Entry 6MOH (X-ray diffraction, 3.20 A resolution); this record covers chains A and B of the 4 polymer chains in the assembly.

[Chain A (and B)]
Molecule: Dimeric DARPin E2C (C_R3)
Source organism: synthetic construct
Notes: antibody fragment or engineered binder; chain B of this document is another copy of the same molecule, construct and numbering; everything in this record applies to it too
Chain sequence (165 residues; row label = number of the first residue in the row):
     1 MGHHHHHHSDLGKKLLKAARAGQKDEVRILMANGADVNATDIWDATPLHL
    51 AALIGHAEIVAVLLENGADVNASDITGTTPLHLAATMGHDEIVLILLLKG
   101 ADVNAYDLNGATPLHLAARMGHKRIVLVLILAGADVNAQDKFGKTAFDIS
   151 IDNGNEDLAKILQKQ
Disordered / not traced: 1-8, 164-165

[How chain A and chain B interact]
Pairs across the interface (15; chain A residue first):
  Glu-91(A) / Lys-123(B)
  Glu-91(A) / Arg-124(B)  salt bridge
  Glu-91(A) / Leu-127(B)
  Leu-94(A) / Arg-124(B)
  Leu-94(A) / Leu-127(B)  hydrophobic
  Leu-94(A) / Val-128(B)  hydrophobic
  Leu-98(A) / Leu-127(B)  hydrophobic
  Leu-98(A) / Leu-131(B)  hydrophobic
  Lys-123(A) / Glu-91(B)
  Arg-124(A) / Leu-94(B)
  Leu-127(A) / Glu-91(B)
  Leu-127(A) / Leu-94(B)  hydrophobic
  Leu-127(A) / Leu-98(B)  hydrophobic
  Val-128(A) / Leu-94(B)  hydrophobic
  Leu-131(A) / Leu-98(B)  hydrophobic
Also at the interface, not in a pair above, chain A (14 interface residues in all): Glu-58, Asp-90, Ile-95, Leu-97, Ile-130, Ala-132
Also at the interface, not in a pair above, chain B (13 interface residues in all): Asp-90, Leu-97, Ile-130, Ala-132, Asp-157

[Summary]
14 residues of chain A face 13 of chain B across their interface; the contacts include 1 salt bridge. The
salt-bridged pair is Glu-91(A)/Arg-124(B).
Both chains are Dimeric DARPin E2C (C_R3) (synthetic construct). Entry 6MOH (Dimeric DARPin C_R3 complex with
EpoR) was determined by X-ray diffraction together with 6MOE, 6MOF, 6MOI, 6MOJ, 6MOK and 6MOL from the same
study.
